PDB entry 2G2W | X-ray diffraction, 1.80 A resolution | chains A and B

[Chain A]
Name: Beta-lactamase SHV-1
Source organism: Klebsiella pneumoniae
Notes: EC 3.5.2.6
Reference sequence: P0AD64 (BLA1_KLEPN); residues 26-290 here correspond to UniProt positions 22-286 (UniProt number = residue number - 4)
Amino-acid sequence (265 residues; numbered 26 to 292; 2 numbers in that range are skipped by the numbering (no residue carries them; nothing is unmodelled there); the number before each row is that of its first residue):
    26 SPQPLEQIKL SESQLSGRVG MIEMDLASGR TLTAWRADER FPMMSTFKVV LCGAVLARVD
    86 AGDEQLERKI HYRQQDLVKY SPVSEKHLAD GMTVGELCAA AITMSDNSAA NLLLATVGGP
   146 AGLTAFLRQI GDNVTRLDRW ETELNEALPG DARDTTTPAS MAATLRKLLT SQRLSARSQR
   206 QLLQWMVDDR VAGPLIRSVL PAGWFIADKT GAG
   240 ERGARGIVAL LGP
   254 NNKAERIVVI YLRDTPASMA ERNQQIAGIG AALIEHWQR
Sequence notes: engineered mutation Lys104 (Asp100 in P0AD64)
Swiss-Prot annotation at these positions:
  - active site: Ser70 (Nucleophile), Glu168 (Proton acceptor)
  - binding site (a beta-lactam): Lys73, Ser130, Glu166
Disulfides: Cys77-Cys123
Reported in the primary citation:
  - conformationally variable residues (side-chain flip): Tyr105

[Chain B]
Name: Beta-lactamase inhibitory protein
Source organism: Streptomyces clavuligerus
Reference sequence: P35804 (BLIP_STRCL); residues 1-165 here correspond to UniProt positions 37-201 (UniProt number = residue number + 36)
Amino-acid sequence (165 residues; numbered 1 to 165; the number before each row is that of its first residue):
     1 AGVMTGAKFT QIQFGMTRQQ VLDIAGAENC ETGGSFGDSI HCRGHAAGDY YAYATFGFTS
    61 AAADAKVDSK SQEKLLAPSA PTLTLAKFNQ VTVGMTRAQV LATVGQGSCT TWSEYYPAYP
   121 STAGVTLSLS CFDVDGYSST GFYRGSAHLW FTDGVLQGKR QWDLV
Unresolved in the structure: 139
Disulfides: Cys30-Cys42, Cys109-Cys131
Reported in the primary citation:
  - conformationally variable residues (loop rearrangement): Tyr50, Phe142

[Chain A / chain B interface]
Pairs across the interface (52; chain A residue first):
  Ser70(A) - Tyr50(B)  hydrogen bond
  Lys73(A) - Tyr50(B)
  Gln99(A) - Ser128(B)  hydrogen bond
  Gln99(A) - His148(B)  hydrogen bond
  Gln99(A) - Trp150(B)
  Gln100(A) - Trp150(B)
  Gln100(A) - Arg160(B)  hydrogen bond (backbone-side chain)
  Asp101(A) - Arg160(B)
  Leu102(A) - Arg160(B)
  Leu102(A) - Trp162(B)
  Val103(A) - Trp112(B)
  Val103(A) - Arg160(B)
  Val103(A) - Trp162(B)
  Lys104(A) - Glu73(B)
  Lys104(A) - Ser146(B)
  Lys104(A) - Trp162(B)
  Tyr105(A) - Tyr50(B)  hydrophobic
  Tyr105(A) - Tyr51(B)  hydrogen bond (side chain-backbone)
  Tyr105(A) - Tyr53(B)  hydrophobic
  Tyr105(A) - Glu73(B)  hydrogen bond (backbone-side chain)
  Ser106(A) - Tyr53(B)
  Ser106(A) - Glu73(B)  hydrogen bond (backbone-side chain)
  Pro107(A) - Phe36(B)
  Pro107(A) - Tyr53(B)
  Glu110(A) - Ser71(B)  hydrogen bond
  Glu110(A) - Ser113(B)
  Lys111(A) - Ser35(B)
  Lys111(A) - Phe36(B)  hydrogen bond (side chain-backbone)
  Lys111(A) - Ser39(B)  hydrogen bond
  His112(A) - Ser35(B)  hydrogen bond (side chain-backbone)
  Met129(A) - Phe36(B)  hydrophobic
  Met129(A) - Tyr51(B)
  Ser130(A) - Asp49(B)  hydrogen bond
  Ser130(A) - Tyr50(B)
  Asn132(A) - Tyr50(B)  hydrogen bond
  Glu166(A) - Tyr50(B)
  Glu168(A) - Trp162(B)
  Asn170(A) - Tyr50(B)  hydrogen bond
  Val216(A) - Gly48(B)
  Val216(A) - Asp49(B)
  Val216(A) - Tyr51(B)  hydrophobic
  Pro219(A) - Ala46(B)
  Pro219(A) - Gly48(B)
  Lys234(A) - Asp49(B)  salt bridge
  Thr235(A) - Asp49(B)  hydrogen bond
  Gly236(A) - Asp49(B)
  Ala237(A) - Tyr50(B)
  Arg244(A) - Ala47(B)  hydrogen bond (side chain-backbone)
  Arg244(A) - Gly48(B)
  Arg244(A) - Asp49(B)  salt bridge
  Met272(A) - Ala47(B)
  Asn276(A) - Ala47(B)  hydrogen bond (side chain-backbone)
Other interface residues (no listed pair), chain A (31 interface residues in all): Val108, Thr167
Other interface residues (no listed pair), chain B (23 interface residues in all): His41, Thr55, Asp163
Interface features reported in the paper:
  - pairs named by the authors: Tyr105(A)-Tyr51(B) (hydrogen bond), Tyr105(A)-Tyr53(B), Tyr105(A)-Tyr50(B), Asn132(A)-Tyr50(B) (hydrogen bond), Asp49(B)-Arg244(A) (salt bridge), Asp49(B)-Lys234(A) (salt bridge), Asp49(B)-Ser130(A) (hydrogen bond), Asp49(B)-Thr235(A) (hydrogen bond), Tyr50(B)-Ser130(A), Tyr50(B)-Glu166(A)

[Overview]
31 residues of chain A and 23 residues of chain B are in contact; the contacts include 17 hydrogen bonds and 2
salt bridges. Polar contacts include Lys234(A)-Asp49(B), Arg244(A)-Asp49(B) and Ser70(A)-Tyr50(B). The authors
report hydrogen bonds between Tyr105(A) and Tyr51(B), Asn132(A) and Tyr50(B) and Asp49(B) and Ser130(A) among
others; contacts between Tyr105(A) and Tyr53(B), Tyr105(A) and Tyr50(B) and Tyr50(B) and Ser130(A) among
others; salt bridges between Asp49(B) and Arg244(A) and Asp49(B) and Lys234(A). The paper reports
conformational variability at Tyr105(A) and Tyr50(B) among others.
Here chain A is Beta-lactamase SHV-1 (Klebsiella pneumoniae) and chain B is Beta-lactamase inhibitory protein
(Streptomyces clavuligerus). Entry 2G2W (Crystal Structure of the SHV D104K Beta-lactamase/Beta-lactamase
inhibitor protein (BLIP) complex) was determined by X-ray diffraction.
